Entry 1NGM (X-ray diffraction, 2.95 A resolution); this record covers chains D and A of the 4 polymer chains in the assembly.

# Chain D
Molecule: 19-nt DNA strand
Sequence (19 nucleotides; row label = number of the first residue in the row):
     1 AAAAAACATT TTTTTATAG

# Chain A
Protein: Transcription initiation factor TFIID
Organism: Saccharomyces cerevisiae
Notes: fragment: C-terminal core domain
Reference sequence: P13393 (TBP_YEAST); residues 61-240 here correspond to UniProt positions 60-239 (UniProt number = residue number - 1)
Chain sequence (180 residues; numbered 61 to 240; the number before each row is that of its first residue):
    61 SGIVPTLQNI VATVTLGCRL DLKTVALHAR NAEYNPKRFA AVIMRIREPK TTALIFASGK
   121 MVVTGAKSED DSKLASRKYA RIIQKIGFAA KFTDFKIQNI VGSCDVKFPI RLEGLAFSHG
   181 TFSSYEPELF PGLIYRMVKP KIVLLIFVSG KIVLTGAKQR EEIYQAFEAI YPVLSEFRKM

# How chain D and chain A interact
Pairs across the interface (30; chain D residue first):
  DT11(D) - Phe99(A)  base contact
  DT12(D) - Arg98(A)  sugar contact
  DT12(D) - Phe99(A)  sugar contact
  DT12(D) - Leu114(A)  base contact
  DT13(D) - Arg98(A)  salt bridge to the phosphate
  DT13(D) - Arg105(A)  hydrogen bond to the phosphate
  DT13(D) - Thr112(A)  phosphate contact
  DT13(D) - Leu114(A)  sugar contact
  DT13(D) - Thr124(A)  base contact
  DT14(D) - Asn69(A)  base contact
  DT14(D) - Val71(A)  base contact
  DT14(D) - Arg105(A)  salt bridge to the phosphate
  DT14(D) - Thr112(A)  sugar contact
  DT14(D) - Thr124(A)  hydrogen bond to the sugar
  DT15(D) - Gln68(A)  sugar contact
  DT15(D) - Asn69(A)  hydrogen bond to the base
  DT15(D) - Lys110(A)  phosphate contact
  DT15(D) - Val161(A)  base contact
  DA16(D) - Gln68(A)  sugar contact
  DA16(D) - Val213(A)  base contact
  DT17(D) - Phe207(A)  base contact
  DT17(D) - Lys211(A)  salt bridge to the phosphate
  DT17(D) - Val213(A)  sugar contact
  DA18(D) - Phe190(A)  base contact
  DA18(D) - Pro191(A)  base contact
  DA18(D) - Phe207(A)  sugar contact
  DA18(D) - Ser209(A)  hydrogen bond to the phosphate
  DA18(D) - Lys211(A)  phosphate contact
  DG19(D) - Glu188(A)  phosphate contact
  DG19(D) - Pro191(A)  phosphate contact
Also at the interface, not in a pair above, chain A (23 interface residues in all): Ile103, Val122, Gly125, Ser163, Val208

# Summary
9 residues of chain D and 23 residues of chain A are in contact; the contacts include 4 hydrogen bonds and 3
salt bridges. Polar pairs include DT15(D)-Asn69(A), DT14(D)-Thr124(A) and DT13(D)-Arg105(A).
Here chain D is a 19-nt DNA strand and chain A is Transcription initiation factor TFIID (Saccharomyces
cerevisiae). Entry 1NGM (Crystal structure of a yeast Brf1-TBP-DNA ternary complex) was determined by X-ray
diffraction.
